PDB entry 6QPW | electron microscopy, 3.30 A resolution | chains C and E of the 4 polymer chains in the assembly

Chain C:
Protein: Structural maintenance of chromosomes protein 3
From: Saccharomyces cerevisiae S288C
Reference sequence: P47037 (SMC3_YEAST); the construct has insertions or renumbered stretches relative to UniProt, so the offset changes along the chain: 2-204 = UniProt 2-204; 901-957 = UniProt 205-261; 970-1230 = UniProt 970-1230
Amino-acid sequence (535 residues; each row starts with the number of its first residue; note: 696 numbers in that range are skipped by the numbering (no residue carries them; nothing is unmodelled there); numbering starts at 0):
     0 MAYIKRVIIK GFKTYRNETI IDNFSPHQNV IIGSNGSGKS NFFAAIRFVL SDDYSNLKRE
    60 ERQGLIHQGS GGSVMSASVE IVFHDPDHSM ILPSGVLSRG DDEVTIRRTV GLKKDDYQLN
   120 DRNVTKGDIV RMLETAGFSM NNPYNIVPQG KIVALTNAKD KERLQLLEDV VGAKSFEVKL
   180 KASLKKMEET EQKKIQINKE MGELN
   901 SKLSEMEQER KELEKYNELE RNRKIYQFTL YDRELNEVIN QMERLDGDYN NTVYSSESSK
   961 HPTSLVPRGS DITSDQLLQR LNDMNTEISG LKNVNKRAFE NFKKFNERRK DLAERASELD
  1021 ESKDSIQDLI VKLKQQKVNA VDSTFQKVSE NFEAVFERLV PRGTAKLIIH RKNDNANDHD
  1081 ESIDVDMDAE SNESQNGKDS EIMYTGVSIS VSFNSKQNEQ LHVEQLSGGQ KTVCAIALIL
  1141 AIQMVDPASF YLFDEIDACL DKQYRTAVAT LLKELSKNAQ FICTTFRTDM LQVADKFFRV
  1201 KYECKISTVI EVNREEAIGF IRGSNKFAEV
Unresolved in the structure: 0-1, 901-1010, 1071-1108, 1223-1230
Differences from the reference sequence: initiating methionine (0); expression tag (1); linker (958-969); engineered mutation C1159 (Ala in P47037), C1204 (Asn in P47037)
Ligand contacts:
  - ATP-gamma-S (AGS; phosphothiophosphoric acid-adenylate ester), molecule 1: K12, T13, S33, N34, G35, S36, G37, K38, S39, N40, Q62, G63, I65, H66, Q67, Q148, F1186, K1205
  - ATP-gamma-S (AGS), molecule 2: L1121, Q1125, L1126, S1127, G1128, G1129
UniProt features mapped onto this chain:
  - binding site (ATP): G32 to S39
  - modified residue (N6-acetyllysine): K112, K113
Reported in the primary citation:
  - conformationally variable residues (helix shift): F175, L179
  - post-translational modification sites: K112, K113 (citing earlier work)

Chain E:
Protein: Sister chromatid cohesion protein 1, Structural maintenance of chromosomes protein
From: Saccharomyces cerevisiae S288C
Reference sequence: chimeric construct of Q12158, G0SGH3: residues 899-1057 from Q12158 (SCC1_YEAST) positions 1-159 (UniProt number = residue number - 898); residues 1058-1264 from G0SGH3 positions 1058-1264 (same numbers)
Amino-acid sequence (372 residues; row label = number of the first residue in the row):
   899 MVTENPQRLT VLRLATNKGP LAQIWLASNM SNIPRGSVIQ THIAESAKEI AKASGSDDES
   959 GDNEYITLRT SGELLQGIVR VYSKQATFLL TDIKDTLTKI SMLFKTSQKM TSTVNRLNTV
  1019 TRVHQLMLED AVTEREVLVT PGLEFLDDTT IPVGLMAQEN PNLRAMDRLD HVRKQLEQTE
  1079 QEFEASKAKL RQARESFQAV KQKRLELFNK AFTHIQEQIT HVYKELTRSE AYPLGGQAYL
  1139 DIEEDTDTPF LSGVKYHAMP PCKRFRDMEH LSGGEKTMAA LALLFAIHSY QPSPFFVLDE
  1199 VDCALDNANV EKIKKYIREH AGPGMQFIVI SLKPALFQAS ESLIGVYRDQ EANTSRTLTL
  1259 DLRKYRHHHH HH
Unresolved in the structure: 899-1068, 1267-1270
Differences from the reference sequence: engineered mutation S954 (Cys56 in Q12158), C1160 (Leu in G0SGH3), C1201 (Ala in G0SGH3); expression tag (1265-1270)
Ligand contacts:
  - ATP-gamma-S (AGS; phosphothiophosphoric acid-adenylate ester), molecule 1: K1161, H1168, S1170, G1171, G1172, E1173
  - ATP-gamma-S (AGS), molecule 2: E1198, L1230, R1246

Interface between chain C and chain E:
Cross-chain cystine bridges: C1159(C)-C1201(E), C1204(C)-C1160(E)
Pairs across the interface (19):
  S33(C) - D1204(E)
  N34(C) - G1172(E)
  N34(C) - L1203(E)
  N34(C) - D1204(E)  hydrogen bond (side chain-backbone)
  N34(C) - N1207(E)  hydrogen bond
  G35(C) - S1170(E)  hydrogen bond (backbone-side chain)
  E59(C) - D1165(E)
  G63(C) - H1168(E)
  R1062(C) - Q1248(E)
  K1116(C) - Q1248(E)  hydrogen bond (side chain-backbone)
  A1158(C) - C1201(E)
  C1159(C) - C1201(E)  disulfide
  C1159(C) - L1230(E)
  L1160(C) - L1230(E)
  F1186(C) - D1204(E)
  C1204(C) - C1160(E)  disulfide
  C1204(C) - K1161(E)
  K1205(C) - C1160(E)
  F1220(C) - N1205(E)
Interface residues without a listed pair, chain C (16 interface residues in all): Q148, N1118
Interface residues without a listed pair, chain E (20 interface residues in all): P1159, R1162, G1171, E1173, E1198, A1202, N1251
Interface features reported in the paper:
  - interface residues, chain C: K1116(C), N1118(C)
  - interface residues, chain E: Q1248(E), N1251(E)

Summary:
16 residues of chain C face 20 of chain E across their interface; the contacts include 2 disulfide bonds and 4
hydrogen bonds. Polar pairs include N34(C)-D1204(E), N34(C)-N1207(E) and G35(C)-S1170(E). ATP-gamma-S is bound
between chain C and chain E. The paper reports interface residues K1116(C), N1118(C) and Q1248(E) among
others; modification sites K112(C) and K113(C).
Here chain C is Structural maintenance of chromosomes protein 3 and chain E is Sister chromatid cohesion
protein 1, Structural maintenance of chromosomes protein, both from Saccharomyces cerevisiae S288C. Entry 6QPW
(Structural basis of cohesin ring opening) was determined by electron microscopy.
